6R02 - chains A and H of the 8 polymer chains in the assembly; structure by X-ray diffraction, 2.65 A resolution.

[Chain A]
Protein: ATP phosphoribosyltransferase regulatory subunit
Organism: Psychrobacter arcticus
Reference sequence: Q4FTX3 (HISZ_PSYA2); numbering as in UniProt (aligned over 1-387)
Chain sequence (388 residues; numbered 0 to 387; the number before each row is that of its first residue; numbering starts at 0):
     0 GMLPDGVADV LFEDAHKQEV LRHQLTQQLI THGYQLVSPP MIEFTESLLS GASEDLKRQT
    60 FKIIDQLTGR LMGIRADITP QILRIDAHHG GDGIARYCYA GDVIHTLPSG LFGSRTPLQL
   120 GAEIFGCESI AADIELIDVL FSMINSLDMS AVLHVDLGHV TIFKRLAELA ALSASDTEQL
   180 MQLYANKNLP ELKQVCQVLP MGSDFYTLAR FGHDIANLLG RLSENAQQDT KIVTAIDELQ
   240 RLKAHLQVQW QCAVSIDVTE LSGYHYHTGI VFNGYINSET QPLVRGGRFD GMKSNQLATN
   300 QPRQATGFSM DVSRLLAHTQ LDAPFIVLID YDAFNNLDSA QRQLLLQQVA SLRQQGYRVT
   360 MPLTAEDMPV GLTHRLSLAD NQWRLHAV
Unresolved in the structure: 291-300
Differences from the reference sequence: expression tag (0)
Ligand contacts: histidine (HIS): Asp76, Thr78, Tyr98, Gln118, Glu122, Tyr263, Tyr265, His266, Arg284, Gly285, Gly286, Phe288, Gly306, Phe307, Ser308
What the authors report for this chain:
  - binding site for histidine: Asp76, Thr78, Gln118, Glu122, Tyr265, His266, Arg284, Ser308
  - conformationally variable residues (loop rearrangement, side-chain flip): Asp101 to Leu117, Asp256 to Ile269
  - contacts within the chain: His104-Tyr263
  - mutagenesis - Y263F (>3-fold): decreased catalytic activity on histidine

[Chain H]
Protein: ATP phosphoribosyltransferase
Organism: Psychrobacter arcticus
Notes: EC 2.4.2.17
Reference sequence: Q4FQF7 (HIS1_PSYA2); numbering as in UniProt (aligned over 1-231)
Chain sequence (232 residues; each row starts with the number of its first residue; numbering starts at 0):
     0 GMTEVTNSLP TSGLLNEAND EFLGLTLALS KGRILEETMP LLRAAGVELL EDPEASRKLI
    60 FPTSNPNVRV LILRASDVPT YVEHGAADFG VAGKDVLLEH GANHVYELLD LKIAQCKLMT
   120 AGVKDAPLPN RRLRIATKYV NVARAYFASQ GQQVDVIKLY GSMELAPLVG LGDLIVDVVD
   180 TGNTLRANGL EARDHICDVS SRLIVNQVSY KRKFALLEPI LDSFKNSINS TS
Unresolved in the structure: 0-20, 54-58, 229-231
Differences from the reference sequence: expression tag (0)
Ligand contacts: 1-O-pyrophosphono-5-O-phosphono-ribose (PRP; 1-O-pyrophosphono-5-O-phosphono-alpha-D-ribofuranose): Glu163, Asp176, Val177, Val178, Asp179, Thr180, Gly181, Asn182, Thr183

[Chain A / chain H interface]
Residue-residue contacts (8; chain A residue first):
  Met1(A) - Gln152(H)
  Leu2(A) - Gln152(H)  hydrogen bond (backbone-side chain)
  Pro3(A) - Gln152(H)
  Asp13(A) - Asn129(H)
  Phe111(A) - Arg133(H)
  Phe111(A) - Asp154(H)
  Phe111(A) - Val155(H)
  Phe111(A) - Ile156(H)  hydrophobic
Also at the interface, not in a pair above, chain A (7 interface residues in all): Asp4, Val6

[Overview]
7 residues of chain A face 6 of chain H across their interface; the contacts include 1 hydrogen bond. The
hydrogen-bonded pair is Leu2(A)-Gln152(H). Chain A binds histidine. Chain H binds
1-O-pyrophosphono-5-O-phosphono-ribose. The paper reports a binding site for histidine at Asp76(A), Thr78(A)
and Gln118(A) among others; Y263F of chain A reduces catalytic activity on histidine.
Chain A is ATP phosphoribosyltransferase regulatory subunit and chain H is ATP phosphoribosyltransferase, both
from Psychrobacter arcticus; the structure, Psychrobacter arcticus ATP phosphoribosyltransferase bound to
histidine and PRPP, was determined by X-ray diffraction.
